PDB entry 8ABH | electron microscopy, 3.00 A resolution | chains C and G of the 20 polymer chains in the assembly

== Chain C ==
Molecule: Cytochrome b
Organism: Yarrowia lipolytica
UniProtKB: Q9B6D0 (CYB_YARLI); residue numbers follow UniProt; this construct covers 1-385
Amino-acid sequence (385 residues; each row starts with the number of its first residue):
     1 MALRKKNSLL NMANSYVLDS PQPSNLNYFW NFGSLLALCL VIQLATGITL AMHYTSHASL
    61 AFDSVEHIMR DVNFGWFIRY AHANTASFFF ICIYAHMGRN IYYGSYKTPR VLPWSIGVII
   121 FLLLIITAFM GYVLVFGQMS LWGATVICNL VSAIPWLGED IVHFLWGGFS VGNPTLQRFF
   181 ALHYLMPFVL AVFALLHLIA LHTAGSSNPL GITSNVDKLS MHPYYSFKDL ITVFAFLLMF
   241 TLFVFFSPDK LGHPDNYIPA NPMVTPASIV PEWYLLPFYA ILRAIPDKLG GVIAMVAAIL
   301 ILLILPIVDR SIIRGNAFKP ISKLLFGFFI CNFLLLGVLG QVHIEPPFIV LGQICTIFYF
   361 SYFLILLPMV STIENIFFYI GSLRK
Disordered / not traced: 384-385
Bound ions: heme Fe site 1: H82, H183; heme Fe site 2: H96, H197
Small-molecule neighbours:
  - AWB ([(2R,3S,6S,7R,8R)-3-[(3-formamido-2-oxidanyl-phenyl)carbonylamino]-8-hexyl-2,6-dimethyl-4,9-bis(oxidanylidene)-1,5-dioxonan-7-yl] 3-methylbutanoate): A13, Y16, V17, Q22, L26, W30, N31, G33, S34, A37, L40, A191, A194, L195, L198, S206, M221, Y225, K228, D229
  - heme (HEM), molecule 1: W30, G33, S34, L36, A37, L40, F89, I93, H96, M97, R99, N100, S105, R110, P113, W114, G117, V118, I120, F121, L190, A194, H197, L198, L201, S206, S207
  - heme (HEM), molecule 2: L40, Q43, L44, G47, I48, L50, A51, Y54, V65, R79, H82, A83, A86, F89, L124, T127, A128, G131, Y132, L134, V135, F180, H183, Y184, P187, L190, Y274
  - 1,2-diacyl-sn-glycero-3-phosphocholine (PC1): N27, F29, Y94, A95, M97, G98, R99, Y102, Y103, P209, L210, A317, F318, K323, F326, G327, I330, C331, F333
  - phosphatidylethanolamine (PTY), molecule 1: S34, A37, L38, V41, H222, P223, S226, F227, D229, L230, V233, F234
  - phosphatidylethanolamine (PTY), molecule 2: I42, F74, F77, F234, L237, F240, F245
UniProt features mapped onto this chain:
  - binding site (heme b): H82, H96, H183, H197
  - binding site (a ubiquinone): H202

== Chain G ==
Molecule: Cytochrome b-c1 complex subunit 7
Organism: Yarrowia lipolytica
UniProtKB: Q6C3K7 (QCR7_YARLI); residues 1-128 here = UniProt positions 1-128
Amino-acid sequence (128 residues; each row starts with the number of its first residue):
     1 MASITSVVKT SELILKSPLL SKIVVPLAKT YVKFSGYRQL GFKMNDLIIE ETPNMQLALR
    61 RLPPTESYDR VYRLIRATQF SLSHKLATGN DITKPEEDDH YLIPYILDVE AEAFEKDALD
   121 NLEVVKRK
Disordered / not traced: 1, 126-128

== Interface between chain C and chain G ==
Pairs across the interface (76):
  S24(C) - T78(G)
  S24(C) - L82(G)
  N25(C) - T78(G)
  N25(C) - S81(G)  hydrogen bond
  N25(C) - L82(G)
  K107(C) - I49(G)
  T108(C) - E51(G)
  P109(C) - E51(G)
  L210(C) - L40(G)  hydrophobic
  L210(C) - F42(G)  hydrophobic
  L210(C) - A77(G)
  L210(C) - T78(G)
  L210(C) - S81(G)
  I212(C) - F42(G)  hydrophobic
  I212(C) - D46(G)
  I212(C) - L74(G)  hydrophobic
  I212(C) - T78(G)
  T213(C) - E50(G)  hydrogen bond
  T213(C) - E51(G)
  T213(C) - L74(G)
  V216(C) - L74(G)  hydrophobic
  V216(C) - I75(G)
  D217(C) - I75(G)
  R310(C) - A2(G)  hydrogen bond (backbone-backbone)
  S311(C) - I49(G)
  I312(C) - A2(G)
  I312(C) - I4(G)  hydrophobic
  I312(C) - V7(G)  hydrophobic
  I312(C) - I48(G)
  I312(C) - I49(G)  hydrogen bond (backbone-backbone)
  I313(C) - L47(G)
  I313(C) - I49(G)
  R314(C) - I49(G)
  R314(C) - E51(G)  salt bridge
  F318(C) - Y31(G)
  F318(C) - S35(G)  hydrogen bond (backbone-side chain)
  F318(C) - Y37(G)  hydrophobic
  F318(C) - F42(G)  hydrophobic
  F318(C) - L47(G)  hydrophobic
  K319(C) - Y31(G)
  P320(C) - Y31(G)
  P320(C) - F34(G)
  P320(C) - S35(G)
  I321(C) - Y31(G)  hydrophobic
  E374(C) - Y31(G)  hydrogen bond
  N375(C) - A2(G)
  N375(C) - V7(G)
  I376(C) - T10(G)
  I376(C) - S11(G)
  I376(C) - I14(G)  hydrophobic
  F377(C) - V24(G)  hydrophobic
  F377(C) - A28(G)
  F377(C) - Y31(G)  hydrophobic
  F377(C) - V32(G)
  F378(C) - Y31(G)
  F378(C) - S35(G)
  F378(C) - Y37(G)  hydrophobic
  F378(C) - M44(G)
  Y379(C) - V7(G)  hydrophobic
  Y379(C) - V8(G)  hydrophobic
  Y379(C) - S11(G)
  Y379(C) - M44(G)  hydrophobic
  Y379(C) - H100(G)
  I380(C) - S11(G)
  I380(C) - I14(G)  hydrophobic
  I380(C) - V25(G)  hydrophobic
  I380(C) - A28(G)  hydrophobic
  G381(C) - A28(G)
  G381(C) - V32(G)
  G381(C) - R38(G)
  S382(C) - Y37(G)
  S382(C) - M44(G)
  S382(C) - D98(G)
  S382(C) - H100(G)  hydrogen bond
  L383(C) - L15(G)  hydrophobic
  L383(C) - H100(G)
Interface residues without a listed pair, chain C (30 interface residues in all): A317
Interface residues without a listed pair, chain G (41 interface residues in all): L27, K29, G36, T52, R70, V71, I103

== Overview ==
30 residues of chain C face 41 of chain G across their interface, with 7 hydrogen bonds and 1 salt bridge.
Polar contacts include R314(C)-E51(G), N25(C)-S81(G) and T213(C)-E50(G). Ligands of chain C: heme,
1,2-diacyl-sn-glycero-3-phosphocholine, phosphatidylethanolamine and compound AWB.
Chain C is Cytochrome b and chain G is Cytochrome b-c1 complex subunit 7, both from Yarrowia lipolytica; the
structure, Complex III2 from Yarrowia lipolytica, antimycin A bound, b-position, was determined by electron
microscopy (same publication as 8AB6, 8AB7, 8AB8, 8AB9, 8ABA, 8ABB and 11 further entries).
